Entry 8ULK (X-ray diffraction, 4.28 A resolution (low resolution: residue-level contacts below are approximate; hydrogen-bond / salt-bridge calls are withheld)); this record covers chains D and E of the 12 polymer chains in the assembly.

[Chain D]
Name: 1G12 Fab heavy chain
Organism: Homo sapiens
Notes: antibody fragment or engineered binder
Chain sequence (235 residues; row label = number of the first residue in the row; note: 7 numbers in that range are skipped by the numbering (no residue carries them; nothing is unmodelled there)):
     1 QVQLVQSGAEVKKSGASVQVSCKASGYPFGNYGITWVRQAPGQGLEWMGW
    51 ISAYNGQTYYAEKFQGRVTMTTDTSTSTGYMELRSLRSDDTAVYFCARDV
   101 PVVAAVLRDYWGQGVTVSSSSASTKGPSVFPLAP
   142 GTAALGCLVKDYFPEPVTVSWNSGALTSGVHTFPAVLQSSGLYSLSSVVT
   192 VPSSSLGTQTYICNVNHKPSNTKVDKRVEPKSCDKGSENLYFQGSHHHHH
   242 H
Disordered / not traced: 222-242
Disulfide bonds: Cys-22/Cys-96, Cys-148/Cys-204

[Chain E]
Name: 1G12 Fab light chain
Organism: Homo sapiens
Notes: antibody fragment or engineered binder
Chain sequence (214 residues; row label = number of the first residue in the row):
     1 VKGMTQSPLFLPVTLGQPASISCRSSQSLVHSDGNIYLSWFQQRPGQSPR
    51 RLIYKVFDRDSGVPDRFSGSGSGTDFTLKISRVEAEDVAHYYCMQATHWP
   101 GTFGGGTKLTVLRTVAAPSVFLFPPSSEELQANKATLVCLISDFYPGAVT
   151 VAWKADSSPSKAGVETTTPSKQSNNKYSLSSVLSLTPEQWKSHRSYSCQV
   201 THEGSTVEKTFAPT
Disulfide bonds: Cys-23/Cys-93, Cys-139/Cys-198

[How chain D and chain E interact]
Residue-residue contacts (60; chain D residue first):
  Gln-39(D) / Gln-43(E)
  Gln-39(D) / Tyr-92(E)
  Gln-43(D) / Tyr-92(E)
  Gly-44(D) / Tyr-92(E)
  Leu-45(D) / Pro-49(E)
  Leu-45(D) / Phe-103(E)
  Trp-47(D) / Pro-100(E)
  Trp-50(D) / Trp-99(E)
  Phe-95(D) / Gln-43(E)
  Phe-95(D) / Ser-48(E)
  Val-103(D) / Trp-99(E)
  Ala-104(D) / Trp-99(E)
  Ala-105(D) / Tyr-37(E)
  Ala-105(D) / Ala-96(E)
  Val-106(D) / Met-94(E)
  Val-106(D) / Ala-96(E)
  Val-106(D) / Trp-99(E)
  Val-106(D) / Pro-100(E)
  Leu-107(D) / Arg-51(E)
  Arg-108(D) / Phe-41(E)
  Arg-108(D) / Met-94(E)
  Arg-108(D) / Pro-100(E)
  Arg-108(D) / Phe-103(E)
  Asp-109(D) / Arg-51(E)
  Trp-111(D) / Phe-41(E)
  Trp-111(D) / Ser-48(E)
  Trp-111(D) / Pro-49(E)
  Gly-112(D) / Ser-48(E)
  Phe-130(D) / Ser-126(E)
  Phe-130(D) / Glu-129(E)
  Pro-131(D) / Ser-126(E)
  Leu-132(D) / Phe-123(E)
  Leu-132(D) / Val-138(E)
  Ala-133(D) / Phe-123(E)
  Ala-145(D) / Phe-121(E)
  Ala-145(D) / Phe-123(E)
  Ala-145(D) / Leu-140(E)
  Leu-146(D) / Phe-123(E)
  Leu-149(D) / Thr-136(E)
  Lys-151(D) / Glu-129(E)
  Lys-151(D) / Thr-136(E)
  Lys-151(D) / Ser-184(E)
  His-172(D) / Ser-142(E)
  His-172(D) / Asp-143(E)
  His-172(D) / Ser-178(E)
  Phe-174(D) / Leu-140(E)
  Phe-174(D) / Thr-167(E)
  Phe-174(D) / Pro-169(E)
  Phe-174(D) / Ser-178(E)
  Phe-174(D) / Leu-179(E)
  Phe-174(D) / Ser-180(E)
  Pro-175(D) / Thr-167(E)
  Pro-175(D) / Thr-168(E)
  Val-177(D) / Glu-165(E)
  Val-177(D) / Thr-166(E)
  Val-177(D) / Thr-167(E)
  Leu-178(D) / Glu-165(E)
  Gln-179(D) / Glu-165(E)
  Val-189(D) / Leu-140(E)
  Lys-217(D) / Glu-128(E)
Also at the interface, not in a pair above, chain D (37 interface residues in all): Tyr-59, Val-100, Thr-143, Ser-187, Thr-191
Also at the interface, not in a pair above, chain E (37 interface residues in all): Gly-101, Gly-105, Pro-124, Ala-132, Gln-172, Val-182

[Summary]
The chain D/chain E interface involves 37 residues from each chain.
Chain D is 1G12 Fab heavy chain and chain E is 1G12 Fab light chain, both from Homo sapiens; the structure,
Prefusion RSV F bound by neutralizing antibody 1G12, was determined by X-ray diffraction.
